PDB entry 2W85 | solution NMR | chains A and B

Chain A:
Name: Peroxisomal membrane anchor protein PEX14
Source organism: Homo sapiens
Notes: fragment: n-terminal domain, residues 16-80
Reference sequence: O75381 (PEX14_HUMAN); residue numbers follow UniProt; this construct covers 16-80
Amino-acid sequence (70 residues; numbered 12 to 81; the number before each row is that of its first residue):
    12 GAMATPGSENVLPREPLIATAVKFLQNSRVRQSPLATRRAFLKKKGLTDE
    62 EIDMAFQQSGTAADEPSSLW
Not modelled in the structure: 12-19, 77-81
Swiss-Prot annotation at these positions:
  - modified residue: Lys-34 (N6-acetyllysine)

Chain B:
Name: Peroxin-19
Notes: fragment: f/yfxxxf motif, residues 66-77
Reference sequence: P40855 (PEX19_HUMAN); residues 101-112 here correspond to UniProt positions 66-77 (UniProt number = residue number - 35)
Amino-acid sequence (12 residues; row label = number of the first residue in the row):
   101 SQEKFFQELFDS
Swiss-Prot annotation at these positions:
  - modified residue: Ser-101 (Phosphoserine)

How chain A and chain B interact:
Residue-residue contacts - 20 pairs, chain A then chain B:
  Leu-28(A) with Phe-110(B)
  Thr-31(A) with Phe-110(B); Ser-112(B)
  Ala-32(A) with Phe-110(B)
  Lys-34(A) with Leu-109(B); Ser-112(B)
  Phe-35(A) with Phe-105(B); Phe-106(B); Leu-109(B); Phe-110(B)
  Asn-38(A) with Phe-105(B); Leu-109(B)
  Ser-39(A) with Phe-105(B)
  Arg-40(A) with Gln-102(B)
  Val-41(A) with Phe-105(B)
  Thr-48(A) with Phe-106(B)
  Phe-52(A) with Phe-106(B); Phe-110(B)
  Lys-56(A) with Phe-110(B)
  Leu-58(A) with Phe-110(B)
Interface residues without a listed pair, chain A (14 interface residues in all): Ser-44

Summary:
Chain A and chain B form an interface of 14 and 6 residues respectively.
Here chain A is Peroxisomal membrane anchor protein PEX14 (Homo sapiens) and chain B is Peroxin-19. Entry 2W85
(Structure of Pex14 in complex with Pex19) was determined by solution NMR.
